6TML - chains G9 and P9 of the 270 polymer chains in the assembly; structure by electron microscopy, 4.80 A resolution (low resolution: residue-level contacts below are approximate; hydrogen-bond / salt-bridge calls are withheld).

== Chain G9 ==
Name: ATPTG5
Source organism: Toxoplasma gondii (strain ATCC 50853 / GT1)
UniProt: S7WD71 (S7WD71_TOXGG); residues 1-252 here = UniProt positions 1-252
Sequence (252 residues; each row starts with the number of its first residue):
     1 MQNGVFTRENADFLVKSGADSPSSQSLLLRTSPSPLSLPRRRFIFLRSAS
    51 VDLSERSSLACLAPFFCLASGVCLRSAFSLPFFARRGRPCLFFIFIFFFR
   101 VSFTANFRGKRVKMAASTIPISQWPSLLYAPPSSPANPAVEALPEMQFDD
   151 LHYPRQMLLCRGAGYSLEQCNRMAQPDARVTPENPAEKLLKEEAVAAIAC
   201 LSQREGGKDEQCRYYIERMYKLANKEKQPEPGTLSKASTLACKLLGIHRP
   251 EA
Disordered / not traced: 1-114, 227-252
Differences from the reference sequence: conflict Val51 (Phe in S7WD71), Cys73 (Ser in S7WD71), Lys110 (Glu in S7WD71), Thr233 (Met in S7WD71)
Disulfide bonds: Cys200-Cys212

== Chain P9 ==
Name: ATPTG10
Source organism: Toxoplasma gondii (strain ATCC 50853 / GT1)
UniProt: A0A125YMA7 (A0A125YMA7_TOXGG); residue numbers follow UniProt; this construct covers 1-138
Sequence (138 residues; each row starts with the number of its first residue):
     1 MSPPTASASVASSGSSPHMDRLLGDLKLLAAYDSAAGWQEPKAMESAFQS
    51 LSWDDADVLKALPQYLNCRGEQKRRVDFAYAALCPRPVDEKDPKQTLMSL
   101 WMKARLFSYDQKHPFVLSPFAATDKSTSAGAMTAEKPF
Disordered / not traced: 1-14, 123-138

== How chain G9 and chain P9 interact ==
Pairs across the interface - 65 pairs, chain G9 then chain P9:
  Ser133(G9) - Gln39(P9)
  Ser134(G9) - Gln39(P9)
  Pro135(G9) - Ala36(P9)
  Pro135(G9) - Gln39(P9)
  Pro135(G9) - Met44(P9)
  Ala136(G9) - Tyr32(P9)
  Ala136(G9) - Ala36(P9)
  Ala136(G9) - Gln95(P9)
  Asn137(G9) - Asp89(P9)
  Asn137(G9) - Asp92(P9)
  Asn137(G9) - Gln95(P9)
  Pro138(G9) - Pro87(P9)
  Ala139(G9) - Pro87(P9)
  Ala142(G9) - Pro87(P9)
  Met146(G9) - Pro85(P9)
  Met146(G9) - Arg86(P9)
  Phe148(G9) - Phe78(P9)
  Phe148(G9) - Ala81(P9)
  Phe148(G9) - Ala82(P9)
  Tyr153(G9) - Phe78(P9)
  Tyr153(G9) - Leu117(P9)
  Tyr153(G9) - Ser118(P9)
  Met157(G9) - Phe120(P9)
  Asn171(G9) - Phe120(P9)
  Asn171(G9) - Ala121(P9)
  Gln175(G9) - Arg74(P9)
  Pro176(G9) - Arg74(P9)
  Pro176(G9) - Arg75(P9)
  Pro176(G9) - Phe78(P9)
  Asp177(G9) - Phe78(P9)
  Ala178(G9) - Arg74(P9)
  Thr181(G9) - Pro85(P9)
  Thr181(G9) - Pro87(P9)
  Glu183(G9) - Tyr65(P9)
  Glu183(G9) - Lys73(P9)
  Glu183(G9) - Lys103(P9)
  Asn184(G9) - Val88(P9)
  Asn184(G9) - Asp89(P9)
  Asn184(G9) - Glu90(P9)
  Asn184(G9) - Thr96(P9)
  Ala186(G9) - Glu90(P9)
  Glu187(G9) - Tyr65(P9)
  Glu187(G9) - Leu66(P9)
  Glu187(G9) - Leu100(P9)
  Glu187(G9) - Lys103(P9)
  Lys191(G9) - Leu66(P9)
  Ala194(G9) - Leu97(P9)
  Ala194(G9) - Leu100(P9)
  Val195(G9) - Leu66(P9)
  Ile198(G9) - Leu59(P9)
  Ile198(G9) - Leu62(P9)
  Ile198(G9) - Leu97(P9)
  Ile198(G9) - Trp101(P9)
  Leu201(G9) - Phe48(P9)
  Leu201(G9) - Trp53(P9)
  Ser202(G9) - Trp53(P9)
  Ser202(G9) - Leu59(P9)
  Gly206(G9) - Gln49(P9)
  Gly206(G9) - Trp53(P9)
  Gly207(G9) - Gln49(P9)
  Lys208(G9) - Gln49(P9)
  Ile216(G9) - Lys94(P9)
  Met219(G9) - Pro93(P9)
  Ala223(G9) - Lys91(P9)
  Asn224(G9) - Lys91(P9)
Interface residues without a listed pair, chain G9 (43 interface residues in all): Leu143, Pro154, Leu167, Val180, Lys188, Ala197, Glu205, Tyr220
Interface residues without a listed pair, chain P9 (40 interface residues in all): Ser99, Pro119, Ala122

== In short ==
The interface between chain G9 and chain P9 involves 43 residues on one side and 40 on the other.
Chain G9 is ATPTG5 and chain P9 is ATPTG10, both from Toxoplasma gondii (strain ATCC 50853 / GT1); the
structure, Cryo-EM structure of Toxoplasma gondii mitochondrial ATP synthase hexamer, composite model, was
determined by electron microscopy (same publication as 6TMG, 6TMH, 6TMI, 6TMJ and 6TMK).
